PDB entry 6HAL | X-ray diffraction, 2.20 A resolution | chains C and D of the 4 polymer chains in the assembly

== Chain C ==
Protein: Hemoglobin subunit alpha
Source organism: Homo sapiens
Reference sequence: P69905 (HBA_HUMAN); residues 2-140 here correspond to UniProt positions 3-141 (UniProt number = residue number + 1)
Sequence (139 residues; numbered 2 to 140; the number before each row is that of its first residue):
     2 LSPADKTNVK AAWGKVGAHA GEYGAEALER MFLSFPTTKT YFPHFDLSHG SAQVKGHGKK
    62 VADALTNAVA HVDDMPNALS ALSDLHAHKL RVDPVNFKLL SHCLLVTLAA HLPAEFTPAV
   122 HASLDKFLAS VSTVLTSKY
Bound ions: heme Fe near His-87 (its only coordinating residue here)
Residues lining bound ligands:
  - carbon monoxide (CMO): Leu-29, Phe-43, His-58, Val-62
  - heme (HEM): Met-32, Thr-39, Tyr-42, Phe-43, His-45, Phe-46, His-58, Lys-61, Val-62, Ala-65, Leu-66, Leu-83, Leu-86, His-87, Leu-91, Val-93, Asn-97, Phe-98, Leu-101, Val-132, Leu-136
Curated features (UniProtKB/Swiss-Prot):
  - binding site (O2): His-58
  - binding site (heme b): His-87
  - site: Thr-8, Asn-9 (Microbial infection: Cleavage), Lys-11 (Not glycated), Ala-13, Trp-14 (Microbial infection: Cleavage), Tyr-24, Gly-25 (Microbial infection: Cleavage), Leu-29, Glu-30 (Microbial infection: Cleavage), His-45, Phe-46 (Microbial infection: Cleavage), Asp-47, Leu-48 (Microbial infection: Cleavage), Ser-52, Ala-53 (Microbial infection: Cleavage), Val-55, Lys-56 (Microbial infection: Cleavage), Lys-56 (Not glycated), Gly-59, Lys-60 (Microbial infection: Cleavage), Lys-60 (Not glycated), Lys-90 (Not glycated), Leu-91, Arg-92 (Microbial infection: Cleavage), Lys-99 (Not glycated), Leu-106, Val-107 (Microbial infection: Cleavage), Thr-108, Leu-109 (Microbial infection: Cleavage), Val-121, His-122 (Microbial infection: Cleavage), Ser-133, Thr-134 (Microbial infection: Cleavage)
  - modified residue: Ser-3 (Phosphoserine), Lys-7 (N6-succinyllysine), Thr-8 (Phosphothreonine), Lys-11 (N6-succinyllysine), Lys-16 (N6-acetyllysine), Tyr-24 (Phosphotyrosine), Ser-35 (Phosphoserine), Lys-40 (N6-succinyllysine), Ser-49 (Phosphoserine), Ser-102 (Phosphoserine), Thr-108 (Phosphothreonine), Ser-124 (Phosphoserine), Ser-131 (Phosphoserine), Thr-134 (Phosphothreonine), Thr-137 (Phosphothreonine), Ser-138 (Phosphoserine)
  - glycosylation (N-linked (Glc) (glycation) lysine): Lys-7, Lys-16, Lys-40, Lys-61

== Chain D ==
Protein: Hemoglobin subunit beta
Source organism: Homo sapiens
Reference sequence: P68871 (HBB_HUMAN); residues 2-146 here correspond to UniProt positions 3-147 (UniProt number = residue number + 1)
Sequence (145 residues; row label = number of the first residue in the row):
     2 HLTPEEKSAV TALWGKVNVD EVGGEALGRL LVVYPWTQRF FESFGDLSTP DAVMGNPKVK
    62 AHGKKVLGAF SDGLAHLDNL KGTFATLSEL HCDKLHVDPE NFRLLGNVLV CVLAHHFGKE
   122 FTPPVQAAYQ KVVAGVANAL AHKYH
Bound ions: heme Fe near His-92 (its only coordinating residue here)
Residues lining bound ligands:
  - carbon monoxide (CMO): Leu-28, Phe-42, His-63, Val-67
  - heme (HEM): Leu-31, Thr-38, Phe-41, Phe-42, Phe-45, His-63, Lys-66, Val-67, Ala-70, Phe-71, Phe-85, Leu-88, Leu-91, His-92, Leu-96, Val-98, Asn-102, Phe-103, Leu-106, Leu-141
Curated features (UniProtKB/Swiss-Prot):
  - binding site ((2R)-2,3-bisphosphoglycerate): His-2, Lys-82, His-143
  - binding site (heme b): His-63, His-92
  - site: Glu-7, Lys-8 (Microbial infection: Cleavage), Gly-25, Glu-26 (Microbial infection: Cleavage), Gly-29, Arg-30 (Microbial infection: Cleavage), Tyr-35, Pro-36 (Microbial infection: Cleavage), Trp-37, Thr-38 (Microbial infection: Cleavage), Phe-45, Gly-46 (Microbial infection: Cleavage), Asp-52, Ala-53 (Microbial infection: Cleavage), Gly-56, Asn-57 (Microbial infection: Cleavage), Lys-59 (Not glycated), Phe-71, Ser-72 (Microbial infection: Cleavage), Gly-74, Leu-75 (Microbial infection: Cleavage), Lys-82 (Not glycated), Thr-84, Phe-85 (Microbial infection: Cleavage), His-92, Cys-93 (Microbial infection: Cleavage), Lys-95 (Not glycated), Arg-104, Leu-105 (Microbial infection: Cleavage), Leu-110, Val-111 (Microbial infection: Cleavage), Gly-119, Lys-120 (Microbial infection: Cleavage), Phe-122, Thr-123 (Microbial infection: Cleavage), Ala-128, Ala-129 (Microbial infection: Cleavage) and 2 more in UniProt
  - modified residue: Ser-9 (Phosphoserine), Thr-12 (Phosphothreonine), Ser-44 (Phosphoserine), Thr-50 (Phosphothreonine), Lys-59 (N6-acetyllysine), Lys-82 (N6-acetyllysine), Thr-87 (Phosphothreonine), Cys-93 (S-nitrosocysteine), Lys-144 (N6-acetyllysine)
  - glycosylation (N-linked (Glc) (glycation) lysine): Lys-8, Lys-17, Lys-66, Lys-120, Lys-144

== How chain C and chain D interact ==
Pairs across the interface (35; chain C residue first):
  Arg-31(C) / Phe-122(D)  hydrogen bond (side chain-backbone)
  Arg-31(C) / Thr-123(D)
  Arg-31(C) / Pro-124(D)
  Arg-31(C) / Gln-127(D)  hydrogen bond
  Leu-34(C) / Pro-124(D)  hydrophobic
  Leu-34(C) / Pro-125(D)
  Leu-34(C) / Ala-128(D)
  Ser-35(C) / Gln-127(D)
  Ser-35(C) / Ala-128(D)  hydrogen bond (side chain-backbone)
  Ser-35(C) / Gln-131(D)
  His-103(C) / Asn-108(D)
  His-103(C) / Val-111(D)
  His-103(C) / Gln-131(D)  hydrogen bond
  Cys-104(C) / Gln-127(D)
  Val-107(C) / Val-111(D)  hydrophobic
  Val-107(C) / Ala-115(D)
  Val-107(C) / Gln-127(D)
  Ala-110(C) / Cys-112(D)
  Ala-110(C) / Ala-115(D)
  Ala-110(C) / His-116(D)
  Ala-111(C) / Ala-115(D)
  Ala-111(C) / Gly-119(D)
  His-112(C) / Lys-120(D)
  Pro-114(C) / His-116(D)  hydrogen bond (backbone-side chain)
  Phe-117(C) / Arg-30(D)  hydrogen bond (backbone-side chain)
  Phe-117(C) / His-116(D)
  Thr-118(C) / Arg-30(D)
  Pro-119(C) / Arg-30(D)
  Pro-119(C) / Val-33(D)
  Pro-119(C) / Met-55(D)  hydrophobic
  His-122(C) / Arg-30(D)  hydrogen bond
  His-122(C) / Val-34(D)
  Ala-123(C) / Val-34(D)
  Asp-126(C) / Val-34(D)
  Asp-126(C) / Tyr-35(D)
Also at the interface, not in a pair above, chain C (20 interface residues in all): Glu-30, Phe-36, Leu-106, Ala-120
Also at the interface, not in a pair above, chain D (20 interface residues in all): Pro-51

== Overview ==
Chain C and chain D each contribute 20 residues to their interface; the contacts include 7 hydrogen bonds.
Polar contacts include Arg-31(C)/Phe-122(D), Arg-31(C)/Gln-127(D) and Ser-35(C)/Ala-128(D). Chain C binds heme
and carbon monoxide. Bound to chain D: heme and carbon monoxide.
Here chain C is Hemoglobin subunit alpha and chain D is Hemoglobin subunit beta, both from Homo sapiens. Entry
6HAL (Human carbonmonoxy hemoglobin SFX dataset) was determined by X-ray diffraction (same publication as
6GF0).
